Entry 6M7A (X-ray diffraction, 1.90 A resolution); this record covers chains A and B of the 4 polymer chains in the assembly.

# Chain A (and B)
Molecule: Mitotic spindle assembly checkpoint protein MAD2B
Source organism: Homo sapiens
Notes: chain B of this document is another copy of the same molecule, construct and numbering; everything in this record applies to it too
Reference sequence: Q9UI95 (MD2L2_HUMAN); residue numbers follow UniProt; this construct covers 1-208
Amino-acid sequence (211 residues; row label = number of the first residue in the row):
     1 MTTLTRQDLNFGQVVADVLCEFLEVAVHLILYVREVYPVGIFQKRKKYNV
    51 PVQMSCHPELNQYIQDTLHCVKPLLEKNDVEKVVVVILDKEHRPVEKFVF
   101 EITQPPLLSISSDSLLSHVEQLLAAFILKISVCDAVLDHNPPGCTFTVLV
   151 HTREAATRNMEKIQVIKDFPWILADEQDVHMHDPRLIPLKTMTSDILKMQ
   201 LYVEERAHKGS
Unresolved in the structure: 1-7, 209-211 (chain B: 1-7, 208-211)
Differences from the reference sequence: engineered mutation Ala-124 (Arg in Q9UI95); expression tag (209-211)
Swiss-Prot annotation at these positions:
  - natural variant: Val-85 (V85E: In FANCV)
  - mutagenesis: Tyr-63 (Y63A: Alters interaction with REV3L. Loss of interaction with REV3L; when associated with A-171), Trp-171 (W171A: Alters interaction with REV3L and REV1. Loss of interaction with REV3L; when associated with A-63. No effect on interaction with REV1; when associated with A-124), Leu-186 (L186A: Significantly prevents interaction with REV1; no effect on interaction with REV3L), Gln-200 (Q200A: Significantly prevents interaction with REV1; no effect on interaction with REV3L), Tyr-202 (Y202A: Significantly prevents interaction with REV1; no effect on interaction with REV3L)

# How chain A and chain B interact
Pairs across the interface (23; chain A residue first):
  Gln-13(A) / Pro-58(B)
  Val-14(A) / Pro-58(B)  hydrophobic
  Asp-17(A) / Pro-58(B)
  Pro-58(A) / Gln-13(B)  hydrogen bond (backbone-side chain)
  Pro-58(A) / Val-14(B)  hydrophobic
  Pro-58(A) / Asp-17(B)
  Gln-62(A) / Gln-13(B)
  Gln-62(A) / Lys-72(B)  hydrogen bond
  His-69(A) / Gln-65(B)  hydrogen bond
  His-69(A) / His-69(B)
  Lys-72(A) / Gln-62(B)
  Lys-72(A) / Gln-65(B)
  Glu-161(A) / Lys-167(B)
  Gln-164(A) / Lys-167(B)
  Val-165(A) / Val-165(B)
  Val-165(A) / Ile-166(B)
  Val-165(A) / Lys-167(B)  hydrogen bond (backbone-backbone)
  Ile-166(A) / Val-165(B)
  Ile-166(A) / Ile-166(B)  hydrophobic
  Lys-167(A) / Gln-164(B)
  Lys-167(A) / Val-165(B)  hydrogen bond (backbone-backbone)
  Lys-167(A) / Ile-166(B)
  Lys-167(A) / Lys-167(B)
Also at the interface, not in a pair above, chain A (15 interface residues in all): Asn-10, Glu-59, Gln-65
Also at the interface, not in a pair above, chain B (14 interface residues in all): Asn-10, Glu-59

# Summary
15 residues of chain A and 14 residues of chain B are in contact; the contacts include 5 hydrogen bonds. Among
the polar pairs are Pro-58(A)/Gln-13(B), Gln-62(A)/Lys-72(B) and His-69(A)/Gln-65(B). Curated annotation
(UniProt) lists 5 mutagenesis sites on chain A.
Chain A and chain B are both Mitotic spindle assembly checkpoint protein MAD2B (Homo sapiens); the structure,
Structure of REV7-R124A complexed with SHLD3(28-73), was determined by X-ray diffraction.
